PDB entry 9D7H | electron microscopy, 3.59 A resolution | chains A and D of the 8 polymer chains in the assembly

[Chain A]
Protein: Surface protein gp120
From: Human immunodeficiency virus 1
Amino-acid sequence (496 residues; each row starts with the number of its first residue; note: 3 numbers in that range are skipped by the numbering (no residue carries them; nothing is unmodelled there)):
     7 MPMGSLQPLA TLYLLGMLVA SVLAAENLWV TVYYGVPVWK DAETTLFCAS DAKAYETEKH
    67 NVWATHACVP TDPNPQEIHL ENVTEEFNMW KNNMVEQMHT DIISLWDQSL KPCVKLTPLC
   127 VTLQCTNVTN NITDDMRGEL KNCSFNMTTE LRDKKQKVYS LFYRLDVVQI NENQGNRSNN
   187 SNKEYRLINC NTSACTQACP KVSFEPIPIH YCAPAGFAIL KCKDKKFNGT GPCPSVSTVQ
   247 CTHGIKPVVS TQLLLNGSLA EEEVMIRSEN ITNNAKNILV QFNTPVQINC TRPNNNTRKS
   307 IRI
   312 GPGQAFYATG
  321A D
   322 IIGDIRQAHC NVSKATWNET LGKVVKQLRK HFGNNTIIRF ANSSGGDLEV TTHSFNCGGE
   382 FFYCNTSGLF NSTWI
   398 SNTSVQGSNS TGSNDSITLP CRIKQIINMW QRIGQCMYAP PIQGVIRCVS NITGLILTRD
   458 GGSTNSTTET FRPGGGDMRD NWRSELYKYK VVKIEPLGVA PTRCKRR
Disordered / not traced: 7-33, 58-66, 78-81, 178-188, 398-410
Disulfide bonds: Cys54-Cys74, Cys119-Cys205, Cys126-Cys196, Cys131-Cys149, Cys201-Cys433, Cys218-Cys247, Cys228-Cys239, Cys385-Cys418
Covalently attached groups: N-acetylglucosamine (NAG) linked to Asn88, Asn133, Asn148, Asn152, Asn197, Asn234, Asn262, Asn276, Asn295, Asn301, Asn332, Asn355, Asn363, Asn386, Asn392, Asn448

[Chain D]
Protein: Transmembrane protein gp41
From: Human immunodeficiency virus 1
Amino-acid sequence (162 residues; row label = number of the first residue in the row):
   503 VVGRRRRRRA VGIGAVFLGF LGAAGSTMGA ASMTLTVQAR NLLSGIVQQQ SNLLRAPEAQ
   563 QHLLKLTVWG IKQLQARVLA VERYLRDQQL LGIWGCSGKL ICCTNVPWNS SWSNRNLSEI
   623 WDNMTWLQWD KEISNYTQII YGLLEESQNQ QEKNEQDLLA LD
Disordered / not traced: 503-520, 552-567, 664
Covalently attached groups: N-acetylglucosamine (NAG) linked to Asn637

[Chain A / chain D interface]
Contacting residue pairs - 7 pairs, chain A then chain D:
  Thr499(A) with Gln658(D)
  Arg500(A) with Ala662(D)
  Cys501(A) with Gln658(D), hydrogen bond; Leu661(D); Ala662(D), hydrophobic
  Lys502(A) with Leu661(D)
  Arg504(A) with Leu661(D)
Other interface residues (no listed pair), chain D (4 interface residues in all): Leu660

[Summary]
5 residues of chain A and 4 residues of chain D are in contact; the contacts include 1 hydrogen bond. Its one
hydrogen-bonded contact is Cys501(A)-Gln658(D). N-acetylglucosamine is covalently linked to Asn88(A),
Asn133(A), Asn148(A), Asn152(A), Asn197(A) and Asn234(A) and 10 more.
Here chain A is Surface protein gp120 and chain D is Transmembrane protein gp41, both from Human
immunodeficiency virus 1. Entry 9D7H (Cryo-EM structure of BG505 DS-SOSIP.664 with 1 CH103 KN Fab bound) was
determined by electron microscopy together with 9D7G, 9D7I, 9D7O and 9D7P from the same study.
